PDB entry 1Y5N | X-ray diffraction, 2.50 A resolution | chains B and C of the 3 polymer chains in the assembly

[Chain B]
Name: Respiratory nitrate reductase 1 beta chain
Organism: Escherichia coli
Notes: EC 1.7.99.4
Reference sequence: P11349 (NARH_ECOLI); numbering as in UniProt (aligned over 1-512)
Chain sequence (512 residues; numbered 1 to 512; the number before each row is that of its first residue):
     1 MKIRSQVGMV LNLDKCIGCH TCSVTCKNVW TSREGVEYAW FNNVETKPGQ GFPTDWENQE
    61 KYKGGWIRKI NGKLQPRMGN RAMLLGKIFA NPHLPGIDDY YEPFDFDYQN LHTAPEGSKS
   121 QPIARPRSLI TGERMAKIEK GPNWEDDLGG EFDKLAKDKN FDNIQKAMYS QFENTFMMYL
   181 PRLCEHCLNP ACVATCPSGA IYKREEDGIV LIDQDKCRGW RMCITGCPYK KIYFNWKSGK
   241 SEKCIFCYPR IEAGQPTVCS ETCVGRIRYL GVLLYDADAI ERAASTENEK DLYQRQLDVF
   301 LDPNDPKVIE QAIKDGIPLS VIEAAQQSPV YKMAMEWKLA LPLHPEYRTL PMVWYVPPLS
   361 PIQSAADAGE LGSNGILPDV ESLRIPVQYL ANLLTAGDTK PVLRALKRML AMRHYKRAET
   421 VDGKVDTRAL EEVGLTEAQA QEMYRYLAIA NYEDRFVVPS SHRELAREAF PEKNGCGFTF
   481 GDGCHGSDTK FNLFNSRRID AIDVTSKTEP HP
Unresolved in the structure: 510-512
Curated features (UniProtKB/Swiss-Prot):
  - binding site ([4Fe-4S] cluster): Cys16, Cys19, Cys22, Cys26, Cys184, Cys187, Cys192, Cys227, Cys244, Cys247, Cys259, Cys263
  - binding site ([3Fe-4S] cluster): Cys196, Cys217, Cys223
Metal / ion sites: 4Fe-4S cluster Fe site 1: Cys16, Cys19, Cys22, Cys263; 4Fe-4S cluster Fe site 2: Cys26, Cys244, Cys247, Cys259; 4Fe-4S cluster Fe site 3: Cys184, Cys187, Cys192, Cys227; 3Fe-4S cluster Fe: Cys196, Cys217, Cys223
Small-molecule neighbours:
  - phosphatidyl glycerol (AGA; (1S)-2-{[{[(2S)-2,3-dihydroxypropyl]oxy}(hydroxy)phosphoryl]oxy}-1-[(pentanoyloxy)methyl]ethyl octanoate): Pro197, Ser198, Lys216, Arg218
  - 3Fe-4S cluster (F3S): Thr195, Cys196, Pro197, Ser198, Ile201, Ile212, Cys217, Arg218, Gly219, Trp220, Arg221, Met222, Cys223, Ser241
  - heme (HEM): Ile88, Phe89, Trp220, Arg221
  - 4Fe-4S cluster (SF4), molecule 1: Cys16, Ile17, Gly18, Cys19, His20, Thr21, Cys22, Val44, Pro181, Cys263, Val264, Gly265, Ile267, Arg268
  - 4Fe-4S cluster (SF4), molecule 2: Cys26, Trp30, Phe41, Asn42, Leu183, Cys244, Ile245, Phe246, Cys247, Thr257, Val258, Cys259
  - 4Fe-4S cluster (SF4), molecule 3: Cys184, Glu185, His186, Cys187, Pro190, Ala191, Cys192, Val210, Cys227, Pro228, Tyr229, Ile232, Lys243

[Chain C]
Name: Respiratory nitrate reductase 1 gamma chain
Organism: Escherichia coli
Notes: EC 1.7.99.4
Reference sequence: P11350 (NARI_ECOLI); residues 1-225 here = UniProt positions 1-225
Chain sequence (225 residues; row label = number of the first residue in the row):
     1 MQFLNMFFFD IYPYIAGAVF LIGSWLRYDY GQYTWRAASS QMLDRKGMNL ASNLFHIGIL
    61 GIFVGHFFGM LTPHWMYEAW LPIEVAQKMA MFAGGASGVL CLIGGVLLLK RRLFSPRVRA
   121 TTTGADILIL SLLVIQCALG LLTIPFSAQH MDGSEMMKLV GWAQSVVTFH GGASQHLDGV
   181 AFIFRLHLVL GMTLFLLFPF SRLIHIWSVP VEYLTRKYQL VRARH
Unresolved in the structure: 73-80
Differences from the reference sequence: modified residue (1); engineered mutation Ala86 (Lys in P11350)
Modified positions: Met1 (n-formylmethionine; FME)
Curated features (UniProtKB/Swiss-Prot):
  - binding site (heme b): His56, His66, His187, His205
  - modified residue: Met1 (N-formylmethionine)
Metal / ion sites: heme Fe site 1: His56, His205; heme Fe site 2: His66, His187
Small-molecule neighbours:
  - phosphatidyl glycerol (AGA; (1S)-2-{[{[(2S)-2,3-dihydroxypropyl]oxy}(hydroxy)phosphoryl]oxy}-1-[(pentanoyloxy)methyl]ethyl octanoate): Leu21, Ser24, Trp25, Tyr28, Trp35, Trp207, Ser208, Val209, Pro210, Val211, Glu212
  - heme (HEM), molecule 1: Ala37, Ser39, Ser40, Gln41, Met48, Phe55, His56, Ile59, Leu60, Leu108, Arg112, Ile129, Leu130, Leu133, Arg202, Leu203, His205, Ile206, Val209, Pro210
  - heme (HEM), molecule 2: Ile59, Ile62, His66, Met70, Ala90, Met91, Gly94, Gly95, Gly98, Leu133, Gln136, Cys137, Gly140, Leu141, Thr143, Ile144, Ser147, Met156, Leu159, Trp162, Phe184, His187, Leu188, Gly191, Met192, Leu194, Phe195
  - pentachlorophenol (PCI): Ile62, Gly65, His66, Gly69, Met70, Ala86, Met89, Ala90, Met156, Val160

[Interface between chain B and chain C]
Contacting residue pairs - 106 pairs, chain B then chain C:
  Arg4(B) - Val221(C)
  Tyr38(B) - Met42(C)  hydrogen bond
  Trp66(B) - Gln219(C)
  Pro76(B) - Tyr218(C)
  Asn80(B) - Tyr218(C)
  Arg81(B) - Tyr213(C)
  Arg81(B) - Leu214(C)
  Arg81(B) - Arg216(C)  hydrogen bond (side chain-backbone)
  Arg81(B) - Tyr218(C)  hydrogen bond
  Leu84(B) - Tyr213(C)
  Leu85(B) - Pro210(C)
  Leu85(B) - Tyr213(C)  hydrophobic
  Leu85(B) - Leu214(C)  hydrophobic
  Ile88(B) - Pro210(C)  hydrophobic
  Phe89(B) - Ser52(C)  hydrogen bond (backbone-side chain)
  Phe89(B) - Asn53(C)
  Phe89(B) - His56(C)
  Phe89(B) - Leu60(C)  hydrophobic
  Ala90(B) - Gln41(C)
  Ala90(B) - Met48(C)
  Ala90(B) - Asn49(C)
  Asn91(B) - Gln41(C)  hydrogen bond (backbone-side chain)
  Pro92(B) - Asn49(C)
  Leu94(B) - Gln41(C)
  Leu94(B) - Met42(C)
  Leu94(B) - Arg45(C)
  Pro95(B) - Met42(C)
  Gly96(B) - Met42(C)
  Gly96(B) - Arg45(C)
  Ile97(B) - Met42(C)  hydrogen bond (backbone-backbone)
  Ile97(B) - Arg117(C)
  Asp98(B) - Arg117(C)  salt bridge
  Asp99(B) - Arg45(C)  salt bridge
  Glu102(B) - Arg117(C)  salt bridge
  Ile130(B) - Leu43(C)  hydrophobic
  Ile130(B) - Arg117(C)
  Ile130(B) - Ala120(C)
  Ile130(B) - Thr121(C)
  Thr131(B) - Arg117(C)
  Thr131(B) - Ala120(C)
  Asn189(B) - Gln219(C)  hydrogen bond
  Pro190(B) - Gln219(C)  hydrogen bond (backbone-side chain)
  Val193(B) - Arg216(C)  hydrogen bond (backbone-side chain)
  Val193(B) - Tyr218(C)
  Val193(B) - Gln219(C)
  Val193(B) - Leu220(C)
  Ala194(B) - Tyr213(C)  hydrogen bond (backbone-side chain)
  Ala194(B) - Arg216(C)
  Ala194(B) - Tyr218(C)
  Thr195(B) - Tyr213(C)
  Cys196(B) - Arg216(C)  hydrogen bond (backbone-side chain)
  Pro197(B) - Pro210(C)  hydrophobic
  Pro197(B) - Glu212(C)
  Pro197(B) - Tyr213(C)
  Ser198(B) - Glu212(C)
  Gly199(B) - Arg216(C)
  Gly199(B) - Leu220(C)
  Tyr202(B) - Leu220(C)
  Tyr202(B) - Arg222(C)
  Lys203(B) - Leu220(C)  hydrogen bond (backbone-backbone)
  Lys203(B) - Val221(C)
  Lys203(B) - Arg222(C)  hydrogen bond (backbone-backbone)
  Glu205(B) - Val221(C)
  Glu205(B) - Arg222(C)  hydrogen bond (backbone-backbone)
  Glu205(B) - Ala223(C)
  Glu206(B) - Arg224(C)
  Asp213(B) - Arg222(C)  salt bridge
  Gln214(B) - Tyr33(C)
  Asp215(B) - Gln32(C)
  Lys216(B) - Tyr28(C)  hydrogen bond
  Lys216(B) - Gln32(C)
  Cys217(B) - Trp35(C)
  Arg218(B) - Gln32(C)  hydrogen bond
  Arg218(B) - Trp35(C)  hydrogen bond (side chain-backbone)
  Arg218(B) - Arg36(C)
  Arg218(B) - Ala37(C)  hydrogen bond (backbone-backbone)
  Arg218(B) - Ser208(C)
  Trp220(B) - Ala37(C)  hydrophobic
  Trp220(B) - His205(C)
  Trp220(B) - Ser208(C)
  Trp220(B) - Pro210(C)
  Arg221(B) - Ser39(C)
  Arg221(B) - Gln41(C)  hydrogen bond
  Phe234(B) - Ser39(C)
  Phe234(B) - Met42(C)  hydrophobic
  Trp236(B) - Met42(C)  hydrophobic
  Trp236(B) - Thr121(C)
  Ser238(B) - Tyr33(C)
  Ser238(B) - Arg36(C)  hydrogen bond (backbone-side chain)
  Gly239(B) - Arg36(C)
  Lys240(B) - Gln32(C)  hydrogen bond (side chain-backbone)
  Lys240(B) - Tyr33(C)
  Lys240(B) - Trp35(C)
  Lys240(B) - Arg36(C)
  Pro318(B) - Arg224(C)
  Ser461(B) - Arg224(C)  hydrogen bond (backbone-side chain)
  His462(B) - Arg224(C)  hydrogen bond (backbone-side chain)
  Arg467(B) - His225(C)  hydrogen bond (side chain-backbone)
  Gly483(B) - Tyr30(C)
  Asp488(B) - His225(C)  salt bridge
  Asn492(B) - Tyr30(C)
  Leu493(B) - Trp25(C)
  Leu493(B) - Leu26(C)  hydrophobic
  Leu493(B) - Tyr30(C)
  Phe494(B) - Leu26(C)  hydrophobic
  Phe494(B) - Tyr30(C)  hydrogen bond (backbone-side chain)
Also at the interface, not in a pair above, chain B (68 interface residues in all): Leu74, Gly79, Ala82, Tyr100, Ala200, Ile201, Arg204, Gly219, Lys237, Leu465, Ala466
Also at the interface, not in a pair above, chain C (44 interface residues in all): Ile22, Ile57, Pro116, Val209, Thr215, Lys217

[Overview]
68 residues of chain B face 44 of chain C across their interface, with 25 hydrogen bonds and 5 salt bridges.
Polar contacts include Asp98(B)-Arg117(C), Asp99(B)-Arg45(C) and Glu102(B)-Arg117(C). One heme molecule and
one phosphatidyl glycerol molecule are bound between chain B and chain C.
Here chain B is Respiratory nitrate reductase 1 beta chain and chain C is Respiratory nitrate reductase 1
gamma chain, both from Escherichia coli. Entry 1Y5N (The crystal structure of the NarGHI mutant NarI-K86A in
complex with pentachlorophenol) was determined by X-ray diffraction (same publication as 1Y4Z, 1Y5I and 1Y5L).
